PDB entry 1DWB | X-ray diffraction, 3.16 A resolution | chains L and H of the 3 polymer chains in the assembly

[Chain L]
Molecule: Alpha-thrombin (small subunit)
Source organism: Homo sapiens
Notes: EC 3.4.21.5
UniProt: P00734 (THRB_HUMAN); residues 1-14 here correspond to UniProt positions 336-349 (UniProt number = residue number + 335)
Amino-acid sequence (36 residues; row label = number of the first residue in the row; a row labelled like 14A-14N holds insertion residues (14A, then the next letters in order)):
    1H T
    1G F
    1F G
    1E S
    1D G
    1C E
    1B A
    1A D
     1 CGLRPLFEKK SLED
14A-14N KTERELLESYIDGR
Disordered / not traced: 1H, 1G, 1F, 1E, 1D, 14M-14N
Swiss-Prot annotation at these positions:
  - site: Arg14N (Cleavage)

[Chain H]
Molecule: Alpha-thrombin (large subunit)
Source organism: Homo sapiens
Notes: EC 3.4.21.5
UniProt: P00734 (THRB_HUMAN); the construct lacks a stretch of the UniProt sequence and is renumbered around it, so the offset changes along the chain: 16-36 = UniProt 364-384; 37-60 = UniProt 386-409; 61-77 = UniProt 419-435; 78-97 = UniProt 437-456; 7 more segments
Amino-acid sequence (259 residues; each row starts with the number of its first residue; note: 1 number in that range is skipped by the numbering (no residue carries it; nothing is unmodelled there); a row labelled like 60A-60I holds insertion residues (60A, then the next letters in order)):
    16 IVEGSDAEIG MSPWQVMLFR K
   36A S
    37 PQELLCGASL ISDRWVLTAA HCLL
60A-60I YPPWDKNFT
    61 ENDLLVRIGK HSRTRYE
   77A R
    78 NIEKISMLEK IYIHPRYNWR
   97A E
    98 NLDRDIALMK LKKPVAFSDY IHPVCLPDRE TA
129A-129C ASL
   130 LQAGYKGRVT GWGNLKETWT
149A-149E ANVGK
   150 GQPSVLQVVN LPIVERPVCK DSTRIRITDN MFCAG
  184A Y
   185 KP
186A-186D DEGK
   187 RGDACEGDSG GPFVMKSP
204A-204B FN
   205 NRWYQMGIVS WGE
   219 GCD
  221A R
   222 DGKYGFYTHV FRLKKWIQKV IDQFGE
Disordered / not traced: 247
Cystine bridges: Cys42-Cys58, Cys168-Cys182, Cys191-Cys220
Ligand contacts: benzamidine (BEN): Asp189, Ala190, Cys191, Glu192, Ser195, Val213, Ser214, Trp215, Gly216, Gly219, Cys220, Gly226
Swiss-Prot annotation at these positions:
  - region: Ala183 to Val200 (High affinity receptor-binding region which is also known as the TP508 peptide)
  - active site (Charge relay system): His57, Asp102, Ser195
  - glycosylation: Asn60G (N-linked (GlcNAc...) (complex) asparagine)

[Interface between chain L and chain H]
Disulfides between the chains: Cys1(L)-Cys122(H)
Contacting residue pairs (54; chain L residue first):
  Cys1(L) with His119(H); Pro120(H); Val121(H); Cys122(H), disulfide; Arg206(H), hydrogen bond (backbone-side chain)
  Asp1A(L) with His119(H), salt bridge
  Gly2(L) with Pro120(H), hydrogen bond (backbone-backbone); Cys122(H); Asn205(H); Arg206(H); Trp207(H), hydrogen bond (backbone-backbone)
  Leu3(L) with His119(H), hydrogen bond (backbone-side chain); Asn205(H); Arg206(H)
  Arg4(L) with Met26(H), hydrogen bond (side chain-backbone); Pro28(H); Trp29(H); Arg137(H); Trp207(H)
  Pro5(L) with Ser115(H); Asp116(H); His119(H)
  Leu6(L) with Ile24(H); Gly25(H); Asp116(H)
  Phe7(L) with Glu23(H); Ile24(H); Gly25(H)
  Glu8(L) with Lys202(H), salt bridge; Asn205(H); Trp207(H), hydrogen bond
  Lys9(L) with His119(H)
  Asp14(L) with Glu23(H); Met26(H); Arg137(H), salt bridge
  Lys14A(L) with Glu23(H), hydrogen bond (backbone-side chain)
  Thr14B(L) with Arg137(H), hydrogen bond; Asn159(H), hydrogen bond (backbone-side chain)
  Glu14C(L) with Arg137(H); Lys202(H), salt bridge
  Glu14E(L) with Lys135(H), salt bridge; Asn159(H), hydrogen bond; Tyr184A(H), hydrogen bond
  Leu14F(L) with Lys135(H); Gly136(H); Trp207(H), hydrophobic
  Leu14G(L) with Pro204(H), hydrophobic
  Ser14I(L) with Tyr134(H); Lys135(H), hydrogen bond (side chain-backbone)
  Tyr14J(L) with Leu129C(H); Tyr134(H), hydrophobic; Met201(H); Lys202(H), hydrogen bond (side chain-backbone); Pro204(H), hydrophobic
Other interface residues (no listed pair), chain H (28 interface residues in all): Tyr117, Gly133, Asn204B

[In short]
19 residues of chain L face 28 of chain H across their interface, with 1 disulfide bond, 13 hydrogen bonds and
5 salt bridges. Polar pairs include Asp1A(L)-His119(H), Glu8(L)-Lys202(H) and Glu14E(L)-Lys135(H). Ligands of
chain H: benzamidine.
Chain L is Alpha-thrombin (small subunit) and chain H is Alpha-thrombin (large subunit), both from Homo
sapiens; the structure, Crystallographic analysis at 3.0-angstroms resolution of the binding to human thrombin
of four active site-directed inhibitors, was determined by X-ray diffraction together with 1DWC, 1DWD and 1DWE
from the same study.
